5O94 - chain A; structure by X-ray diffraction, 1.90 A resolution.

[Chain A]
Name: Metal binding GB1
Source organism: Streptococcus sp
Amino-acid sequence (56 residues; numbered 6 to 61; the number before each row is that of its first residue):
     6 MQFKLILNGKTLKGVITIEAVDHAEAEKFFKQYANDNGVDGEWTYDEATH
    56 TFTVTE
Metal / ion sites: Zn2+: H28, E52, H55, E61; Na+ near E61 (its only coordinating residue here)

[Overview]
The Zn2+ site is built by H28, E52, H55 and E61.
Chain A is Metal binding GB1 (Streptococcus sp); the structure, X-ray structure of a zinc binding GB1 mutant,
was determined by X-ray diffraction together with 5OFS from the same study.
